Entry 9K20 (electron microscopy, 2.65 A resolution); this record covers chains B and E of the 5 polymer chains in the assembly.

Chain B:
Name: Guanine nucleotide-binding protein G(o) subunit alpha
Organism: Homo sapiens
Notes: EC 3.6.5.-
UniProtKB: P09471 (GNAO_HUMAN); aligned in 2 segments with insertions or deletions, so no single offset holds: 1-55 ~ UniProt 4-57; 64-226 ~ UniProt 182-354
Sequence (226 residues; each row starts with the number of its first residue):
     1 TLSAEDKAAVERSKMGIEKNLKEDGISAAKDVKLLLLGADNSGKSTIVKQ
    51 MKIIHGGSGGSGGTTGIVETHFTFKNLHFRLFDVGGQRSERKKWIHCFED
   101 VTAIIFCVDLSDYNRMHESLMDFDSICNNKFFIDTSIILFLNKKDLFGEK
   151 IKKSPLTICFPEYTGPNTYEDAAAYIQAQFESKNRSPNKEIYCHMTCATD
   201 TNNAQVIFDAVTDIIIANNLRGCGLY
Not modelled in the structure: 53-65
Construct notes: conflict Asp6 (Glu9 in P09471), Lys7 (Arg10 in P09471), Val10 (Leu13 in P09471), Gly16 (Ala18 in P09471), Asp40 (Gly42 in P09471), Asn41 (Glu43 in P09471), Asp109 (Ala227 in P09471), Asp112 (Gly230 in P09471), Asp122 (Leu250 in P09471), Ala204 (Ile332 in P09471), Ile207 (Val335 in P09471); insertion (15); linker (56-63)
Curated features (UniProtKB/Swiss-Prot):
  - region: Lys33 to Ala39, Ser42 to Thr46 (G1 motif), Phe79 to Arg88 (G3 motif)
  - binding site (GTP): Lys44, Ser45, Thr46
  - binding site (Mg(2+)): Ser45, Thr64
  - modified residue: Gln87 (5-glutamyl histamine)

Chain E:
Name: Single Fab chain (svFv16)
Organism: Mus musculus
Notes: antibody fragment or engineered binder
Sequence (289 residues; row label = number of the first residue in the row; note: 4 numbers in that range are skipped by the numbering (no residue carries them; nothing is unmodelled there); a row labelled like 120A-120P holds insertion residues (120A, then the next letters in order); numbers below 1 keep their minus sign (Met-19 is residue -19)):
   -19 MVSAIVLYVLLAAAAHSAFADVQLVESGGGLVQPGGSRKLSCSASGFAFS
    31 SFGMHWVRQAPEKGLEWVAYISSGSGTIYYADTVKGRFTISRDDPKNTLF
    81 LQMTSLRSEDTAMYYCVRSIYYYGSSPFDFWGQGTTLTVS
120A-120P SGGGGSGGGGSGGGGS
   125 DIVMTQATSSVPVTPGESVSISCRSSKSLLHSNGNTYLYWFLQRPGQSPQ
   175 LLIYRMSNLASGVPDRFSGSGSGTAFTLTISRLEAEDVGVYYCMQHLEYP
   225 LTFGAGTKLELKGSLEVLFQGPAAAHHHHHHHH
Not modelled in the structure: -19 to 1, 120A-120P, 197, 236-257
Disulfides: Cys22-Cys96, Cys147-Cys217

Chain B / chain E interface:
Pairs across the interface (22; chain B residue first):
  Leu2(B) - His155(E)  hydrogen bond (backbone-side chain)
  Ser3(B) - Asn157(E)
  Ser3(B) - Tyr161(E)  hydrogen bond
  Ala4(B) - His220(E)
  Ala4(B) - Leu221(E)
  Glu5(B) - Tyr101(E)
  Glu5(B) - Pro107(E)
  Glu5(B) - Tyr161(E)
  Glu5(B) - Tyr163(E)  hydrogen bond
  Glu5(B) - Arg179(E)  salt bridge
  Glu5(B) - His220(E)
  Asp6(B) - Asn157(E)  hydrogen bond
  Asp6(B) - Tyr161(E)  hydrogen bond
  Ala8(B) - Tyr101(E)  hydrophobic
  Ala9(B) - Tyr101(E)
  Ala9(B) - Tyr102(E)  hydrophobic
  Glu11(B) - Ser52(E)  hydrogen bond
  Glu11(B) - Ser53(E)
  Glu11(B) - Thr57(E)
  Arg12(B) - Ile100(E)
  Arg12(B) - Tyr101(E)
  Arg12(B) - Tyr102(E)
Also at the interface, not in a pair above, chain B (10 interface residues in all): Lys7
Also at the interface, not in a pair above, chain E (18 interface residues in all): Tyr50, Gly56, Tyr59, Ser156

Overview:
10 residues of chain B face 18 of chain E across their interface, with 6 hydrogen bonds and 1 salt bridge.
Polar contacts include Glu5(B)-Arg179(E), Leu2(B)-His155(E) and Ser3(B)-Tyr161(E). Curated annotation
(UniProt) lists 3 GTP-binding residues and Mg2+-binding residues Ser45(B) and Thr64(B) on chain B.
Here chain B is Guanine nucleotide-binding protein G(o) subunit alpha (Homo sapiens) and chain E is Single Fab
chain (svFv16) (Mus musculus). Entry 9K20 (Cryo-EM structure of ATP-bound P2Y purinoceptor 2-miniGo-scFv16
complex) was determined by electron microscopy (same publication as 9K0K, 9K0X and 9K25).
